PDB entry 3R7G | X-ray diffraction, 2.20 A resolution | chains A and B

# Chain A
Molecule: Protein spire homolog 1
Source organism: Homo sapiens
Notes: fragment: KIND domain
Reference sequence: Q08AE8 (SPIR1_HUMAN); numbering as in UniProt (aligned over 20-237)
Chain sequence (220 residues; each row starts with the number of its first residue):
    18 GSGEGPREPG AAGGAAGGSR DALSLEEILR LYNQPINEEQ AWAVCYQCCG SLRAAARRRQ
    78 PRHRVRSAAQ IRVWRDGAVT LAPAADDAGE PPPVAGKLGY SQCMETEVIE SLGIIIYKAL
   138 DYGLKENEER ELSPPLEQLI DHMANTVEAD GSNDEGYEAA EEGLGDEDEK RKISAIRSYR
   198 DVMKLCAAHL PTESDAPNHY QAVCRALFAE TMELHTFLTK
Disordered / not traced: 18-36, 104-118, 166-191, 232-237
Sequence notes: expression tag (18-19)

# Chain B
Molecule: Formin-2
Source organism: Homo sapiens
Notes: fragment: FSI domain
Reference sequence: Q9NZ56 (FMN2_HUMAN); residue numbers follow UniProt; this construct covers 1701-1722
Chain sequence (22 residues; each row starts with the number of its first residue):
  1701 KSLYKIKPRH DSGIKAKISM KT
Disordered / not traced: 1701-1703
Curated features (UniProtKB/Swiss-Prot):
  - region: Lys1715 to Thr1722 (Important for interaction with SPIRE1)

# How chain A and chain B interact
Pairs across the interface - 35 pairs, chain A then chain B:
  Pro52(A) - Tyr1704(B)
  Glu127(A) - Lys1721(B)  salt bridge
  Ile131(A) - Thr1722(B)
  Tyr134(A) - Ile1714(B)  hydrophobic
  Tyr134(A) - Lys1715(B)
  Tyr134(A) - Ile1718(B)  hydrophobic
  Asp138(A) - Lys1715(B)  salt bridge
  Lys142(A) - Lys1715(B)  hydrogen bond (backbone-side chain)
  Glu143(A) - Arg1709(B)  hydrogen bond (backbone-side chain)
  Glu143(A) - Lys1715(B)
  Asn144(A) - Pro1708(B)
  Asn144(A) - Arg1709(B)  hydrogen bond (backbone-backbone)
  Glu145(A) - Ile1706(B)
  Glu145(A) - Lys1707(B)
  Glu145(A) - Arg1709(B)
  Glu145(A) - Lys1715(B)  hydrogen bond (backbone-side chain)
  Glu146(A) - Ile1706(B)
  Glu146(A) - Lys1707(B)  hydrogen bond (backbone-backbone)
  Glu146(A) - Arg1709(B)
  Glu146(A) - His1710(B)  hydrogen bond (side chain-backbone)
  Glu146(A) - Ile1714(B)
  Glu146(A) - Lys1715(B)  hydrogen bond (side chain-backbone)
  Arg147(A) - Tyr1704(B)
  Arg147(A) - Lys1705(B)
  Glu148(A) - Lys1705(B)  hydrogen bond (backbone-backbone)
  Glu148(A) - Lys1707(B)  salt bridge
  Glu154(A) - Ile1714(B)
  Ile157(A) - Ile1714(B)  hydrophobic
  Ile157(A) - Ile1718(B)  hydrophobic
  Asp158(A) - Ile1714(B)
  Asp158(A) - Lys1717(B)  salt bridge
  Ala161(A) - Lys1721(B)  hydrogen bond (backbone-side chain)
  Thr163(A) - Lys1717(B)  hydrogen bond (backbone-side chain)
  Glu165(A) - Ser1712(B)
  Glu165(A) - Lys1717(B)
Interface residues without a listed pair, chain A (22 interface residues in all): Lys135, Leu141, Asn162, Val164
Interface residues without a listed pair, chain B (15 interface residues in all): Gly1713

# Overview
Chain A and chain B form an interface of 22 and 15 residues respectively, with 10 hydrogen bonds and 4 salt
bridges. Among the polar pairs are Glu127(A)-Lys1721(B), Asp138(A)-Lys1715(B) and Glu148(A)-Lys1707(B).
Here chain A is Protein spire homolog 1 and chain B is Formin-2, both from Homo sapiens. Entry 3R7G (Crystal
structure of Spire KIND domain in complex with the tail of FMN2) was determined by X-ray diffraction.
